3QMC - chains A and B of the 3 polymer chains in the assembly; structure by X-ray diffraction, 2.10 A resolution.

[Chain A]
Molecule: CpG-binding protein
From: Homo sapiens
Notes: fragment: CXXC-type Zn finger, residues 161-222
UniProt: Q9P0U4 (CXXC1_HUMAN); residues 165-226 here correspond to UniProt positions 161-222 (UniProt number = residue number - 4)
Amino-acid sequence (79 residues; row label = number of the first residue in the row):
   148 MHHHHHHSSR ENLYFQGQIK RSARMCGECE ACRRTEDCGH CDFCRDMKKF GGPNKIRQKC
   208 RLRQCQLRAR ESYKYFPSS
Not modelled in the structure: 148-168, 222-226
Construct notes: expression tag (148-164)
Curated features (UniProtKB/Swiss-Prot):
  - binding site (Zn(2+)): Cys173, Cys176, Cys179, Cys185, Cys188, Cys191, Cys207, Cys212
Ion coordination: Zn2+ site 1: Cys173, Cys176, Cys179, Cys212; Zn2+ site 2: Cys185, Cys188, Cys191, Cys207

[Chain B]
Molecule: 12-nt DNA strand
Notes: fragment: DNA (Nonmethylated CpG Island)
Sequence (12 nucleotides; row label = number of the first residue in the row):
     1 GCCACCGCTG GC

[How chain A and chain B interact]
Pairs across the interface (12):
  Lys202(A) with DC5(B), sugar contact; DC6(B), base contact
  Ile203(A) with DA4(B), sugar contact; DC5(B), phosphate contact; DC6(B), hydrogen bond to the base
  Arg204(A) with DC6(B), sugar contact; DG7(B), hydrogen bond to the base; DC8(B), base contact
  Gln205(A) with DC5(B), base contact; DC6(B), base contact
  Ser219(A) with DC3(B), phosphate contact
  Tyr220(A) with DC5(B), base contact
Interface residues without a listed pair, chain A (7 interface residues in all): Arg217

[Overview]
Chain A and chain B form an interface of 7 and 6 residues respectively, with 2 hydrogen bonds. Polar pairs
include Ile203(A)-DC6(B) and Arg204(A)-DG7(B). The Zn2+ site 1 is built by Cys173(A), Cys176(A), Cys179(A) and
Cys212(A). From UniProt: 8 Zn2+-binding residues on chain A.
Here chain A is CpG-binding protein (Homo sapiens) and chain B is a 12-nt DNA strand. Entry 3QMC (Structural
Basis of Selective Binding of Nonmethylated CpG Islands by the CXXC Domain of CFP1) was determined by X-ray
diffraction together with 3QMB, 3QMD, 3QMH and 3QMI from the same study.
